3GLY - chain A; structure by X-ray diffraction, 2.20 A resolution.

Chain A:
Molecule: Glucoamylase-471
Source organism: Aspergillus awamori
Notes: EC 3.2.1.3
Reference sequence: P22832 (AMYG_ASPSH); the author numbering skips numbers that UniProt does not, so the offset changes along the chain: 1-101 = UniProt 25-125; 103-471 = UniProt 126-494
Chain sequence (470 residues; row label = number of the first residue in the row; note: 1 number in that range is skipped by the numbering (no residue carries it; nothing is unmodelled there)):
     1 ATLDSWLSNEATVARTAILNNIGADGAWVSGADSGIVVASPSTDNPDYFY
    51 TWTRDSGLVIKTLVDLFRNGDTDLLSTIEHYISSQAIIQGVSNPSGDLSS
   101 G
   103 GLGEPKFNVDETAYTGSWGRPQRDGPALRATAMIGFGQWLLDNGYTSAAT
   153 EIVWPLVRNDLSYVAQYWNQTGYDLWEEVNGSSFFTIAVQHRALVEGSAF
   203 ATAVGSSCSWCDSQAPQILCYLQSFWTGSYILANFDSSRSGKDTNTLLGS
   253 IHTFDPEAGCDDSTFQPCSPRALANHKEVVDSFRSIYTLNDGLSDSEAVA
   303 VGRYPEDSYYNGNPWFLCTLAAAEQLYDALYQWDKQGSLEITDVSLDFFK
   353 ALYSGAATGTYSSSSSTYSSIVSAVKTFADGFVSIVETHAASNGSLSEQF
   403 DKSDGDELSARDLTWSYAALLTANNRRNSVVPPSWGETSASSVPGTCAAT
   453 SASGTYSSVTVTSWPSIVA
Differences from the reference sequence: conflict L58 (Ile82 in P22832), I60 (Leu84 in P22832), T117 (Ala140 in P22832)
Disulfide bonds: C210-C213, C222-C449, C262-C270
Covalent attachments: glycan linked to N171, N395; alpha-D-mannopyranose (MAN) linked to S443, S444, T452, S453, S455, T457, S459, S460, T462, T464

Overview:
Alpha-D-mannopyranose is covalently linked to S443, S444, T452, S453, S455 and T457 and 4 more.
Chain A is Glucoamylase-471 (Aspergillus awamori); the structure, Refined crystal structures of glucoamylase
from aspergillus awamori var. X100, was determined by X-ray diffraction (same publication as 1GLM).
